Entry 7S11 (X-ray diffraction, 2.58 A resolution); this record covers chains H and L of the 3 polymer chains in the assembly.

# Chain H
Protein: Fab heavy chain
Notes: antibody fragment or engineered binder
Sequence (229 residues; numbered 1 to 224 plus 5 insertion-coded residues; the number before each row is that of its first residue; a row labelled like 82A-82C holds insertion residues (82A, then the next letters in order)):
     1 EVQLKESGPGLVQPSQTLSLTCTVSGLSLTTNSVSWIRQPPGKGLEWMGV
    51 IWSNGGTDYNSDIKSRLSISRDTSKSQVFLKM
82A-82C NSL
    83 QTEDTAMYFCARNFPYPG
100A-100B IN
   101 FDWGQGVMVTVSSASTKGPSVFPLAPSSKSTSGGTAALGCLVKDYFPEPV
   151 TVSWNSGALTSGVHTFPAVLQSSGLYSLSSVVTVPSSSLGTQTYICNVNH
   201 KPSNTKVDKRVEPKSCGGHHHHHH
Unresolved in the structure: 1, 215-224
Disulfides: Cys-22/Cys-92, Cys-140/Cys-196
Modified positions: Glu-1 (pyroglutamic acid; PCA)
Reported in the primary citation:
  - mutagenesis - G56K, F101M: increased binding to T-cell surface protein tactile

# Chain L
Protein: Fab light chain
Notes: antibody fragment or engineered binder
Sequence (216 residues; each row starts with the number of its first residue; note: 1 number in that range is skipped by the numbering (no residue carries it; nothing is unmodelled there); a row labelled like 27A-27C holds insertion residues (27A, then the next letters in order)):
     1 EAVVTQESA
    11 LTTLPGGTVTLTCHSST
27A-27C GAV
    28 TTSNYANWIQEKADHSFTAILGGTSNRAPGTPARFSGSLLEGKAALTITG
    78 AQVEDEATYFCSLWYSGHLIFGGGTKLTVKRTVAAPSVFIFPPSDEQLKS
   128 GTASVVCLLNNFYPREAKVQWKVDNALQSGNSQESVTEQDSKDSTYSLSS
   178 TLTLSKADYEKHKVYACEVTHQGLSSPVTKSFNRGEC
Unresolved in the structure: 167-169, 214
Disulfides: Cys-23/Cys-88, Cys-134/Cys-194
Modified positions: Glu-1 (pyroglutamic acid; PCA)
Reported in the primary citation:
  - mutagenesis - G50H: increased binding to T-cell surface protein tactile

# How chain H and chain L interact
Pairs across the interface (72; chain H residue first):
  Ile-37(H) with Phe-98(L), hydrophobic
  Gln-39(H) with Glu-38(L); His-42(L); Phe-44(L)
  Leu-45(H) with Ile-36(L), hydrophobic; Phe-44(L), hydrophobic; Phe-98(L), hydrophobic
  Trp-47(H) with Trp-91(L), hydrophobic; Gly-94(L); His-95(L); Leu-96(L); Phe-98(L)
  Trp-52(H) with Trp-91(L), hydrophobic
  Asp-58(H) with Gly-94(L)
  Tyr-59(H) with Gly-94(L)
  Ser-61(H) with His-95(L)
  Met-89(H) with His-42(L)
  Phe-91(H) with His-42(L); Phe-44(L), hydrophobic
  Phe-96(H) with Asn-34(L); Ser-89(L); Leu-96(L), hydrophobic; Phe-98(L), hydrophobic
  Pro-97(H) with Trp-91(L), hydrophobic; Leu-96(L), hydrophobic
  Tyr-98(H) with Tyr-32(L), hydrophobic
  Gly-100(H) with Gly-49(L); Gly-50(L)
  Ile-100A(H) with Asn-53(L)
  Phe-101(H) with Ile-36(L), hydrophobic; Ala-46(L), hydrophobic; Leu-48(L); Gly-49(L); Ala-55(L); Pro-56(L)
  Trp-103(H) with Ile-36(L), hydrophobic; Phe-44(L); Phe-98(L), hydrophobic
  Phe-122(H) with Ser-121(L); Glu-123(L); Gln-124(L)
  Pro-123(H) with Ser-121(L); Glu-123(L)
  Leu-124(H) with Phe-118(L), hydrophobic; Val-133(L), hydrophobic
  Ala-125(H) with Phe-118(L)
  Lys-129(H) with Phe-116(L); Ile-117(L)
  Ser-130(H) with Phe-116(L); Phe-118(L)
  Ser-132(H) with Phe-116(L)
  Ala-137(H) with Phe-116(L), hydrophobic; Phe-118(L)
  Leu-141(H) with Ser-131(L); Val-133(L), hydrophobic
  Lys-143(H) with Ser-131(L); Thr-180(L)
  His-164(H) with Gln-166(L), hydrogen bond
  Phe-166(H) with Leu-135(L), hydrophobic; Ser-162(L); Ser-174(L); Leu-175(L); Ser-176(L)
  Pro-167(H) with Ser-162(L), hydrogen bond (backbone-side chain)
  Val-169(H) with Gln-160(L)
  Leu-170(H) with Gln-160(L), hydrogen bond (backbone-side chain)
  Gln-171(H) with Gln-160(L)
  Ser-179(H) with Ser-176(L), hydrogen bond
  Val-181(H) with Leu-135(L), hydrophobic
  Thr-183(H) with Asn-137(L)
  Lys-214(H) with Pro-120(L); Asp-122(L), salt bridge
Other interface residues (no listed pair), chain H (45 interface residues in all): Pro-99, Asn-100B, Asp-102, Gln-105, Thr-131, Leu-138, Ser-172, Lys-209
Other interface residues (no listed pair), chain L (46 interface residues in all): Trp-35, Phe-87, Ser-114, Pro-119, Val-163, Thr-164, Thr-178, Glu-213

# In short
The interface between chain H and chain L involves 45 residues on one side and 46 on the other; the contacts
include 4 hydrogen bonds and 1 salt bridge. Polar contacts include Lys-214(H)/Asp-122(L),
His-164(H)/Gln-166(L) and Pro-167(H)/Ser-162(L). The paper reports that G56K and F101M of chain H increase
binding to T-cell surface protein tactile; G50H of chain L increases binding to T-cell surface protein
tactile.
Here chain H is Fab heavy chain and chain L is Fab light chain. Entry 7S11 (Crystal structure of Fab in
complex with mouse CD96 monomer) was determined by X-ray diffraction.
